PDB entry 4XMR | X-ray diffraction, 1.30 A resolution | chains A and B

# Chain A (and B)
Protein: Putative methyl-accepting chemotaxis signal transduction protein
Organism: Campylobacter jejuni subsp. jejuni serotype O:2 (strain NCTC 11168)
Notes: chain B of this document is another copy of the same molecule, construct and numbering; everything in this record applies to it too
UniProt: Q0P864 (Q0P864_CAMJE); residue numbers follow UniProt; this construct covers 41-290
Sequence (254 residues; numbered 37 to 290; the number before each row is that of its first residue):
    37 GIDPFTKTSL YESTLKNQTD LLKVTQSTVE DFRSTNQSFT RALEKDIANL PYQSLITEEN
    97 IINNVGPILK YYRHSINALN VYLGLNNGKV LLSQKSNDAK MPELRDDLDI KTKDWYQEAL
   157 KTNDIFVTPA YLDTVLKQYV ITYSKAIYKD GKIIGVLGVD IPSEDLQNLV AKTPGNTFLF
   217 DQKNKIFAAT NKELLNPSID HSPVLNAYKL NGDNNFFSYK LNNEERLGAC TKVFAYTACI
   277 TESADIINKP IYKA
Unresolved in the structure: 133-136, 286-290 (chain B: 133-134)
Disulfide bonds: C266-C275
Differences from the reference sequence: expression tag (37-40)
Residues lining bound ligands: isoleucine (ILE): Y118, V126, L144, K149, W151, Y167, D169, T170, V171, T178, D196

# How chain A and chain B interact
Contacting residue pairs (26):
  S45(A) - L46(B)
  L46(A) - S45(B)
  L46(A) - L46(B)  hydrophobic
  S49(A) - L46(B)
  N53(A) - N53(B)  hydrogen bond
  V60(A) - P210(B)  hydrophobic
  F75(A) - S111(B)
  A78(A) - H110(B)
  D82(A) - Y107(B)
  D82(A) - H110(B)  salt bridge
  I104(A) - Y107(B)
  Y107(A) - D82(B)
  Y107(A) - I104(B)
  Y107(A) - Y107(B)  hydrophobic
  Y107(A) - Y108(B)
  Y108(A) - Y107(B)
  Y108(A) - H110(B)
  Y108(A) - S111(B)
  H110(A) - A78(B)
  H110(A) - D82(B)  salt bridge
  H110(A) - Y108(B)
  S111(A) - F75(B)
  S111(A) - Y108(B)
  S111(A) - S111(B)  hydrogen bond
  P210(A) - V60(B)  hydrophobic
  I282(A) - S49(B)
Also at the interface, not in a pair above, chain A (19 interface residues in all): F41, D56, L57, K106
Also at the interface, not in a pair above, chain B (19 interface residues in all): T50, D56, L57, N85, I287

# Overview
The chain A/chain B interface involves 19 residues from each chain, with 2 hydrogen bonds and 2 salt bridges.
Polar contacts include D82(A)-H110(B), N53(A)-N53(B) and S111(A)-S111(B). Bound to chain A: isoleucine.
Chain A and chain B are both Putative methyl-accepting chemotaxis signal transduction protein (Campylobacter
jejuni subsp. jejuni serotype O:2 (strain NCTC 11168)); the structure, Crystal structure of the sensory domain
of the Campylobacter jejuni chemoreceptor Tlp3 (CcmL) with isoleucine bound, was determined by X-ray
diffraction together with 4XMQ from the same study.
